PDB entry 7Z15 | electron microscopy, 1.93 A resolution | chains C and H of the 12 polymer chains in the assembly

== Chain C ==
Molecule: Alpha-D-ribose 1-methylphosphonate 5-triphosphate synthase subunit PhnI
Organism: Escherichia coli
Notes: EC 2.7.8.37
UniProtKB: P16687 (PHNI_ECOLI); residues 1-354 here = UniProt positions 1-354
Amino-acid sequence (354 residues; numbered 1 to 354; the number before each row is that of its first residue):
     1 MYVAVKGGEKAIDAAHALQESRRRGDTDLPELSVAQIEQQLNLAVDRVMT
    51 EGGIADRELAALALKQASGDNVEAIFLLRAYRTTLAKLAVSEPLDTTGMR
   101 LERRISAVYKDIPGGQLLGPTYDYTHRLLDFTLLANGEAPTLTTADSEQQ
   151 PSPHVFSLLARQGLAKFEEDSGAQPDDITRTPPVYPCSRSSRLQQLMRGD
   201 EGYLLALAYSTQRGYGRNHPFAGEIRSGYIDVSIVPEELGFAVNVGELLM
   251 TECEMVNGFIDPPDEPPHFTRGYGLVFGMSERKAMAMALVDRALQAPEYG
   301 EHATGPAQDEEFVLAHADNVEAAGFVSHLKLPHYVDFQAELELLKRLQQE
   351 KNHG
Not modelled in the structure: 354
Differences from the reference sequence: conflict Asp-264 (Gly in P16687), Lys-351 (Gln in P16687)
Bound ions: Zn2+: His-328, His-333 (together with I9X)
Small-molecule neighbours: I9X (alpha-D-ribose-1,2-cyclic-phosphate-5-phosphate): Phe-325, His-328, Leu-331, His-333
UniProt features mapped onto this chain:
  - natural variant: Asp-264 (G264D: In strain: B; this construct carries the variant), Lys-351 (Q351K: In strain: B; this construct carries the variant)
From the paper describing this entry:
  - Zn2+ coordination: His-328, His-333

== Chain H ==
Molecule: Alpha-D-ribose 1-methylphosphonate 5-phosphate C-P lyase
Organism: Escherichia coli
Notes: EC 4.7.1.1
UniProtKB: P16688 (PHNJ_ECOLI); residue numbers follow UniProt; this construct covers 1-281
Amino-acid sequence (281 residues; numbered 1 to 281; the number before each row is that of its first residue):
     1 MANLSGYNFAYLDEQTKRMIRRAILKAVAIPGYQVPFGGREMPMPYGWGT
    51 GGIQLTASVIGESDVLKVIDQGADDTTNAVSIRNFFKRVTGVNTTERTDD
   101 ATLIQTRHRIPETPLTEDQIIIFQVPIPEPLRFIEPRETETRTMHALEEY
   151 GVMQVKLYEDIARFGHIATTYAYPVKVNGRYVMDPSPIPKFDNPKMDMMP
   201 ALQLFGAGREKRIYAVPPFTRVESLDFDDHPFTVQQWDEPCAICGSTHSY
   251 LDEVVLDDAGNRMFVCSDTDYCRQQSEAKNQ
Not modelled in the structure: 1, 280-281
Differences from the reference sequence: conflict Leu-103 (Val in P16688)
Bound ions: Zn2+: Cys-241, Cys-244, Cys-266, Cys-272
Small-molecule neighbours: I9X (alpha-D-ribose-1,2-cyclic-phosphate-5-phosphate): Pro-45, Tyr-46, Gly-47, Trp-48, Gly-49, Thr-50, Gly-51, Arg-107, His-108, Gln-124, Val-125, Pro-126, Pro-187, Gly-206, Ala-207, Gly-208, Arg-209
UniProt features mapped onto this chain:
  - natural variant: Leu-103 (V103L: In strain: B; this construct carries the variant)
From the paper describing this entry:
  - binding site for I9X: Gly-47 to Thr-50, Arg-107, His-108, Gln-124
  - mutagenesis - E149A, Y158A: abolished growth
  - catalytic residues: Gly-32 (citing earlier work)

== Chain C / chain H interface ==
Pairs across the interface - 40 pairs, chain C then chain H:
  Tyr-109(C) / Glu-253(H)
  Tyr-109(C) / Val-255(H)  hydrophobic
  Lys-110(C) / Asp-252(H)
  Asp-111(C) / Val-254(H)
  Asp-111(C) / Val-255(H)  hydrogen bond (backbone-backbone)
  Ile-112(C) / Val-255(H)
  Pro-113(C) / Val-255(H)
  Pro-113(C) / Asp-257(H)
  Asp-123(C) / Trp-48(H)
  Tyr-124(C) / Trp-48(H)  hydrophobic
  Tyr-124(C) / Thr-77(H)  hydrogen bond
  Tyr-124(C) / Asn-78(H)
  Tyr-124(C) / Ser-81(H)  hydrogen bond (backbone-side chain)
  Thr-125(C) / Pro-43(H)
  His-126(C) / Pro-43(H)
  His-126(C) / Met-44(H)
  His-126(C) / Ser-81(H)  hydrogen bond (side chain-backbone)
  His-126(C) / Phe-85(H)
  Arg-127(C) / Pro-43(H)  hydrogen bond (backbone-backbone)
  Arg-127(C) / Pro-45(H)
  Leu-128(C) / Tyr-7(H)
  Leu-128(C) / Tyr-11(H)  hydrophobic
  Leu-128(C) / Pro-43(H)  hydrophobic
  Leu-128(C) / Arg-88(H)
  Pro-153(C) / Asp-258(H)
  Leu-158(C) / Asp-258(H)
  Arg-161(C) / Asp-258(H)  salt bridge
  Gln-162(C) / Arg-262(H)  hydrogen bond
  Tyr-209(C) / Arg-209(H)  hydrogen bond
  Gln-212(C) / Phe-133(H)
  Arg-213(C) / Arg-132(H)
  Arg-213(C) / Pro-136(H)
  Arg-213(C) / Arg-209(H)
  Arg-213(C) / Glu-210(H)  salt bridge
  Gly-214(C) / Pro-136(H)
  Tyr-215(C) / Pro-136(H)
  Tyr-215(C) / Arg-137(H)
  Arg-217(C) / Phe-133(H)
  His-219(C) / Tyr-171(H)  hydrogen bond
  Phe-221(C) / Tyr-171(H)
Also at the interface, not in a pair above, chain C (26 interface residues in all): Leu-118, Phe-259, Asp-261
Also at the interface, not in a pair above, chain H (31 interface residues in all): Ala-73, Asn-84, Ile-127, Phe-164, Leu-256, Thr-269

== Overview ==
26 residues of chain C and 31 residues of chain H are in contact, with 8 hydrogen bonds and 2 salt bridges.
Among the polar pairs are Arg-161(C)/Asp-258(H), Arg-213(C)/Glu-210(H) and Tyr-124(C)/Thr-77(H). Ligands of
chain C: compound I9X. The paper reports the catalytic residue Gly-32(H); E149A and Y158A of chain H abolish
growth.
Chain C is Alpha-D-ribose 1-methylphosphonate 5-triphosphate synthase subunit PhnI and chain H is
Alpha-D-ribose 1-methylphosphonate 5-phosphate C-P lyase, both from Escherichia coli; the structure, E. coli
C-P lyase bound to a PhnK/PhnL dual ABC dimer and ADP + Pi, was determined by electron microscopy (same
publication as 7Z16, 7Z17, 7Z18 and 7Z19).
